Entry 2O4U (X-ray diffraction, 2.00 A resolution); this record covers chain X.

Chain X:
Molecule: Dimeric dihydrodiol dehydrogenase
Organism: Macaca fascicularis
Notes: EC 1.3.1.20
UniProtKB: Q9TQS6 (Q9TQS6_MACFA); residues 1001-1334 here correspond to UniProt positions 1-334 (UniProt number = residue number - 1000)
Chain sequence (334 residues; each row starts with the number of its first residue):
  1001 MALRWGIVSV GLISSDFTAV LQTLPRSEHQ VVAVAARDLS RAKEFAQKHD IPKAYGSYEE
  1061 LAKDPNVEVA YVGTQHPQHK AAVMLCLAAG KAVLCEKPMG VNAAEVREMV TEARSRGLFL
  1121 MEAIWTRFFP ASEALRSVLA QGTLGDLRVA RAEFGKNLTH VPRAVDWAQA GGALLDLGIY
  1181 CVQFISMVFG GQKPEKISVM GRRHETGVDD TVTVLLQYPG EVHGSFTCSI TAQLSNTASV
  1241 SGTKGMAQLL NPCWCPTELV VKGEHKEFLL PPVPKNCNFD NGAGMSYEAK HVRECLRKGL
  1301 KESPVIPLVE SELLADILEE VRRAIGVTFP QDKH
Disordered / not traced: 1001, 1333-1334
UniProt features mapped onto this chain:
  - site: Tyr-1071 (May play an important role in coenzyme binding), His-1079 (May play an important role in coenzyme binding), Lys-1097 (May play an important role in coenzyme binding), Asp-1176 (May play an important role for the adaptation of the alcohol substrate into the binding site), Tyr-1180 (May play an important role in catalytic activity)

Overview:
Chain X is Dimeric dihydrodiol dehydrogenase (Macaca fascicularis); the structure, Crystal structure of
Mammalian Dimeric Dihydrodiol Dehydrogenase, was determined by X-ray diffraction.
